Entry 8OF4 (electron microscopy, 2.94 A resolution); this record covers chains C and J of the 11 polymer chains in the assembly.

Chain C:
Molecule: Histone H2A type 1
From: Xenopus laevis
Reference sequence: P06897 (H2A1_XENLA); residues 0-129 here correspond to UniProt positions 1-130 (UniProt number = residue number + 1)
Sequence (130 residues; numbered 0 to 129; the number before each row is that of its first residue; numbering starts at 0):
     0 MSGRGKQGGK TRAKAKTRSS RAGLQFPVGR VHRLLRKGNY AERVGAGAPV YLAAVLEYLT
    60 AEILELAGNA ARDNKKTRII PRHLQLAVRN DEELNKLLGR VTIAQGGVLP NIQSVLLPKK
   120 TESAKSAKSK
Not modelled in the structure: 0-3, 124-129
Construct notes: conflict Arg99 (Gly100 in P06897)
Swiss-Prot annotation at these positions:
  - modified residue: Ser1 (N-acetylserine), Lys5 (N6-(2-hydroxyisobutyryl)lysine), Lys9 (N6-(2-hydroxyisobutyryl)lysine), Lys36 (N6-(2-hydroxyisobutyryl)lysine), Lys74 (N6-(2-hydroxyisobutyryl)lysine), Lys75 (N6-(2-hydroxyisobutyryl)lysine), Lys95 (N6-(2-hydroxyisobutyryl)lysine), Gln104 (N5-methylglutamine), Lys118 (N6-(2-hydroxyisobutyryl)lysine)
  - cross-link (Glycyl lysine isopeptide (Lys-Gly)): Lys13 (interchain with G-Cter in ubiquitin), Lys15 (interchain with G-Cter in ubiquitin), Lys119 (interchain with G-Cter in ubiquitin)
From the paper describing this entry:
  - post-translational modification sites: Lys119 (citing earlier work)

Chain J:
Molecule: 145-nt DNA strand
From: Xenopus laevis
Sequence (145 nucleotides; numbered -72 to 72; the number before each row is that of its first residue; numbers below 1 keep their minus sign (DA-72 is residue -72)):
   -72 ATCGATGTAT ATATCTGACA CGTGCCTGGA GACTAGGGAG TAATCCCCTT GGCGGTTAAA
   -12 ACGCGGGGGA CAGCGCGTAC GTGCGTTTAA GCGGTGCTAG AGCTGTCTAC GACCAATTGA
    48 GCGGCCTCGG CACCGGGATT CTGAT

Interface between chain C and chain J:
Residue-residue contacts (19):
  Lys9(C) - DA43(J)  hydrogen bond to the phosphate
  Lys9(C) - DT44(J)  salt bridge to the phosphate
  Lys9(C) - DT45(J)  phosphate contact
  Lys13(C) - DG46(J)  salt bridge to the phosphate
  Arg29(C) - DG48(J)  hydrogen bond to the phosphate
  Arg29(C) - DC49(J)  salt bridge to the phosphate
  Arg35(C) - DA39(J)  phosphate contact
  Arg42(C) - DG38(J)  sugar contact
  Arg42(C) - DA39(J)  phosphate contact
  Val43(C) - DG38(J)  sugar contact
  Val43(C) - DA39(J)  hydrogen bond to the phosphate
  Gly44(C) - DG38(J)  phosphate contact
  Ala45(C) - DG38(J)  hydrogen bond to the phosphate
  Lys75(C) - DC58(J)  phosphate contact
  Lys75(C) - DA59(J)  salt bridge to the phosphate
  Thr76(C) - DG57(J)  hydrogen bond to the phosphate
  Thr76(C) - DC58(J)  hydrogen bond to the phosphate
  Arg77(C) - DG57(J)  hydrogen bond to the sugar
  Arg77(C) - DC58(J)  hydrogen bond to the phosphate
Also at the interface, not in a pair above, chain C (14 interface residues in all): Thr16, His31, Lys74
Also at the interface, not in a pair above, chain J (12 interface residues in all): DA47

Overview:
14 residues of chain C face 12 of chain J across their interface, with 8 hydrogen bonds and 4 salt bridges.
Among the polar pairs are Arg77(C)-DG57(J), Lys9(C)-DA43(J) and Arg29(C)-DG48(J). The paper reports a
modification site at Lys119(C).
Here chain C is Histone H2A type 1 and chain J is a 145-nt DNA strand, both from Xenopus laevis. Entry 8OF4
(Nucleosome Bound human SIRT6 (Composite)) was determined by electron microscopy.
